3BTZ - chains A and B of the 3 polymer chains in the assembly; structure by X-ray diffraction, 3.00 A resolution.

== Chain A ==
Molecule: Alpha-ketoglutarate-dependent dioxygenase alkB homolog 2
Organism: Homo sapiens
Notes: EC 1.14.11.-
Reference sequence: Q6NS38 (ALKB2_HUMAN); residues 57-258 here = UniProt positions 57-258
Amino-acid sequence (202 residues; numbered 57 to 258; the number before each row is that of its first residue):
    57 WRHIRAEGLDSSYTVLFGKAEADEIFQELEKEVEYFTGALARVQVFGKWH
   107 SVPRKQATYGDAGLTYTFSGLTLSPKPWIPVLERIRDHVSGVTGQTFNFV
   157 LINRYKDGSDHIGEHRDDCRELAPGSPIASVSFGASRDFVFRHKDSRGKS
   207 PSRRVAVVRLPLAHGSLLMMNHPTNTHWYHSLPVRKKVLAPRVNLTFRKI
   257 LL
Construct notes: engineered mutation Ser67 (Cys in Q6NS38), Ser165 (Cys in Q6NS38), Cys175 (Glu in Q6NS38), Ser192 (Cys in Q6NS38)
Curated features (UniProtKB/Swiss-Prot):
  - binding site (substrate): Phe102 to Lys104, Tyr122 to Phe124, Asp174
  - binding site (2-oxoglutarate): Asn159, Tyr161, His171, His236, Arg248, Thr252, Arg254
  - binding site (Fe cation): His171, Asp173, His236
Reported in the primary citation:
  - binding site for the 13-nt DNA strand (chain B): Phe102
  - specificity-determining residues: Phe124 (proposed by the authors, not directly observed)

== Chain B ==
Molecule: 13-nt DNA strand
Sequence (13 nucleotides; numbered 1 to 13; the number before each row is that of its first residue):
     1 AGGTGAXAATGCG
Modified / non-standard residues: 2YR (2'-deoxy-N-(2-sulfanylethyl)cytidine 5'-(dihydrogen phosphate)) at position 7

== Interface between chain A and chain B ==
Pairs across the interface (27; chain A residue first):
  Val99(A) with DA8(B), sugar contact
  Val101(A) with 2YR_7(B), phosphate contact; DA8(B), base contact
  Phe102(A) with DA6(B), base contact
  His106(A) with DA8(B), sugar contact; DA9(B), sugar contact
  Val108(A) with DA8(B), phosphate contact
  Pro109(A) with DA8(B), phosphate contact; DA9(B), phosphate contact
  Arg110(A) with DA8(B), salt bridge to the phosphate
  Tyr122(A) with 2YR_7(B), base contact
  Thr123(A) with 2YR_7(B), base contact
  Phe124(A) with 2YR_7(B), base contact
  Ser125(A) with 2YR_7(B), hydrogen bond to the phosphate
  His167(A) with DA9(B), salt bridge to the phosphate
  Ile168(A) with 2YR_7(B), base contact; DA8(B), phosphate contact
  Gly169(A) with 2YR_7(B), sugar contact; DA8(B), hydrogen bond to the phosphate
  Glu170(A) with 2YR_7(B), sugar contact
  His171(A) with 2YR_7(B), hydrogen bond to the sugar
  Arg172(A) with 2YR_7(B), base contact
  Asp174(A) with 2YR_7(B), base contact
  Cys175(A) with 2YR_7(B), covalent bond
  Leu178(A) with 2YR_7(B), base contact
  Arg203(A) with DA6(B), salt bridge to the phosphate
  Tyr235(A) with DA6(B), hydrogen bond to the phosphate
Interface residues without a listed pair, chain A (23 interface residues in all): Asp173
Interface residues without a listed pair, chain B (5 interface residues in all): DG5

== In short ==
The interface between chain A and chain B involves 23 residues on one side and 5 on the other; the contacts
include 1 covalent bond, 4 hydrogen bonds and 3 salt bridges. Polar pairs include His171(A)-2YR_7(B),
Ser125(A)-2YR_7(B) and Gly169(A)-DA8(B). From the paper: a binding site for the 13-nt DNA strand (chain B) at
Phe102(A); the specificity determinant Phe124(A).
Here chain A is Alpha-ketoglutarate-dependent dioxygenase alkB homolog 2 (Homo sapiens) and chain B is a 13-nt
DNA strand. Entry 3BTZ (Crystal structure of human ABH2 cross-linked to dsDNA) was determined by X-ray
diffraction, deposited together with 3BI3, 3BIE, 3BKZ, 3BTX, 3BTY, 3BU0 and 3BUC.
